7UAA - chains B and C of the 5 polymer chains in the assembly; structure by electron microscopy, 5.70 A resolution (low resolution: residue-level contacts below are approximate; hydrogen-bond / salt-bridge calls are withheld).

# Chain B (and C)
Protein: ATP-sensitive inward rectifier potassium channel 11
Organism: Rattus norvegicus
Notes: chain C of this document is another copy of the same molecule, construct and numbering; everything in this record applies to it too
UniProt: P70673 (KCJ11_RAT); residue numbers follow UniProt; this construct covers 1-390
Amino-acid sequence (390 residues; row label = number of the first residue in the row):
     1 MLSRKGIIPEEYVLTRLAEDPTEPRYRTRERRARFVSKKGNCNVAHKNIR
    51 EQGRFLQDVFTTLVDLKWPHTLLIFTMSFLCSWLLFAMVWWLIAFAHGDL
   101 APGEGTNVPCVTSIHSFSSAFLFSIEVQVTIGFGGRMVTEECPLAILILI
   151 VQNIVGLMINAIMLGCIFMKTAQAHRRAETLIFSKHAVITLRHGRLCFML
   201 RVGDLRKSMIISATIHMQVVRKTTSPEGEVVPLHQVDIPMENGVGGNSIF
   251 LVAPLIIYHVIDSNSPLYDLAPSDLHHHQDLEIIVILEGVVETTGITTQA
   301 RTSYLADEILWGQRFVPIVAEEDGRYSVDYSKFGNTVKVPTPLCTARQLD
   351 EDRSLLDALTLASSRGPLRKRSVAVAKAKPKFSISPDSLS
Disordered / not traced: 1-29, 360-390
Residues lining bound ligands:
  - ATP (adenosine-5'-triphosphate), molecule 1: Asn48, Ile49, Arg50
  - ATP, molecule 2: Ile182, Phe183, Ser184, Lys185, Tyr330, Ser331, Phe333, Gly334

# How chain B and chain C interact
Residue-residue contacts (25):
  Ala33(B) - Gly324(C)
  Ala33(B) - Arg325(C)
  Asn43(B) - Arg325(C)
  Asn43(B) - Tyr326(C)
  Ala45(B) - Tyr326(C)
  Ala45(B) - Ser327(C)
  Ala45(B) - Val328(C)
  Lys47(B) - Val328(C)
  Lys47(B) - Tyr330(C)
  Asn48(B) - Ser331(C)
  Phe60(B) - Thr171(C)
  Thr130(B) - Val129(C)
  Thr130(B) - Thr130(C)
  Ile131(B) - Ile131(C)
  Gly132(B) - Ile131(C)
  Gly132(B) - Gly132(C)
  Phe133(B) - Phe133(C)
  Gly134(B) - Phe133(C)
  Glu140(B) - Ser118(C)
  Glu140(B) - Ser119(C)
  Glu227(B) - Leu191(C)
  Val230(B) - Pro317(C)
  Pro232(B) - Pro317(C)
  Pro232(B) - Ile318(C)
  Pro232(B) - Val319(C)
Interface residues without a listed pair, chain B (19 interface residues in all): Val44, Met137, Ala161, Asp237
Interface residues without a listed pair, chain C (21 interface residues in all): Ile167, Val244

# Summary
Chain B and chain C form an interface of 19 and 21 residues respectively. Ligands of chain B: ATP.
Both chains are ATP-sensitive inward rectifier potassium channel 11 (Rattus norvegicus). Entry 7UAA (CryoEM
structure of the pancreatic ATP-sensitive potassium channel in the ATP-bound state with Kir6.2-CTD in the ...)
was determined by electron microscopy together with 7TYS, 7TYT, 7U1E, 7U1Q, 7U1S, 7U24 and 4 further entries
from the same study.
